5S5E - chains B and F of the 6 polymer chains in the assembly; structure by X-ray diffraction, 2.67 A resolution.

Chain B:
Name: Tubulin beta-2B chain
Organism: Bos taurus
UniProtKB: Q6B856 (TBB2B_BOVIN); the author numbering skips numbers that UniProt does not, so the offset changes along the chain: 1-42 = UniProt 1-42; 45-360 = UniProt 43-358; 369-455 = UniProt 359-445
Chain sequence (445 residues; each row starts with the number of its first residue; note: 10 numbers in that range are skipped by the numbering (no residue carries them; nothing is unmodelled there)):
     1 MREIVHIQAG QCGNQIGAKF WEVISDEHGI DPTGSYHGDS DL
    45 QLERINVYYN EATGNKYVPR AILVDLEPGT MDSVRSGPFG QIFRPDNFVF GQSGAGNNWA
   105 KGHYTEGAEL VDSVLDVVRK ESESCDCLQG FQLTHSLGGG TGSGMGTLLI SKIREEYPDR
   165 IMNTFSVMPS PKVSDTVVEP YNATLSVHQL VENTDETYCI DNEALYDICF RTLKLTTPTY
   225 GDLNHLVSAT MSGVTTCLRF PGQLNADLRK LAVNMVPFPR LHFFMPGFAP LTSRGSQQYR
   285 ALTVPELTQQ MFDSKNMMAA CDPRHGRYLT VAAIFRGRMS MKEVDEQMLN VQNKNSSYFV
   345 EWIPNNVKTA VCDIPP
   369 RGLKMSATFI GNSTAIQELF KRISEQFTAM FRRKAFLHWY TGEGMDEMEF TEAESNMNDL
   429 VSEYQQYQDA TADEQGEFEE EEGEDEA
Disordered / not traced: 279-280, 438-455
UniProt features mapped onto this chain:
  - motif: Met1 to Ile4 (MREI motif)
  - binding site (GTP): Gln11, Glu71, Ser140, Gly144, Thr145, Gly146, Asn206, Asn228
  - binding site (Mg(2+)): Glu71
  - modified residue: Ser40 (Phosphoserine), Thr57 (Phosphothreonine), Lys60 (N6-acetyllysine), Ser174 (Phosphoserine), Thr287 (Phosphothreonine), Thr292 (Phosphothreonine), Arg320 (Omega-N-methylarginine), Glu448 (5-glutamyl polyglutamate)
  - cross-link (Glycyl lysine isopeptide (Lys-Gly)): Lys60 (interchain with G-Cter in ubiquitin), Lys326 (interchain with G-Cter in ubiquitin)
Metal / ion sites: Mg2+: Gln11 (together with GDP); Ca2+: Glu113 (shared with 1 residue of chain C)
Small-molecule neighbours:
  - GDP (guanosine-5'-diphosphate): Gly10, Gln11, Cys12, Gln15, Ile16, Ala99, Asn101, Ser140, Gly142, Gly143, Gly144, Thr145, Gly146, Val171, Pro173, Val177, Asp179, Glu183, Asn206, Leu209, Tyr224, Leu227, Asn228
  - UQJ (3-(difluoromethyl)-1-methyl-1H-pyrazole-4-carboxamide), molecule 1: Ala99, Gly100, Asn101, Asn102, Lys105, Trp407, Glu411
  - UQJ, molecule 2: Val177, Ser178, Asp179, Tyr210, Pro222, Thr223, Tyr224, Leu227

Chain F:
Name: Tubulin-Tyrosine Ligase
Organism: Gallus gallus
UniProtKB: E1BQ43 (E1BQ43_CHICK); residues 1-378 here = UniProt positions 1-378
Chain sequence (384 residues; numbered 1 to 384; the number before each row is that of its first residue):
     1 MYTFVVRDEN SSVYAEVSRL LLATGQWKRL RKDNPRFNLM LGERNRLPFG RLGHEPGLVQ
    61 LVNYYRGADK LCRKASLVKL IKTSPELSES CTWFPESYVI YPTNLKTPVA PAQNGIRHLI
   121 NNTRTDEREV FLAAYNRRRE GREGNVWIAK SSAGAKGEGI LISSEASELL DFIDEQGQVH
   181 VIQKYLEKPL LLEPGHRKFD IRSWVLVDHL YNIYLYREGV LRTSSEPYNS ANFQDKTCHL
   241 TNHCIQKEYS KNYGRYEEGN EMFFEEFNQY LMDALNTTLE NSILLQIKHI IRSCLMCIEP
   301 AISTKHLHYQ SFQLFGFDFM VDEELKVWLI EVNGAPACAQ KLYAELCQGI VDVAISSVFP
   361 LADTGQKTSQ PTSIFIKLHH HHHH
Disordered / not traced: 106-124, 156-158, 363-370, 383-384
Differences from the reference sequence: expression tag (379-384)
Metal / ion sites: Mg2+: Glu331, Asn333 (together with AMP-PCP)
Small-molecule neighbours: AMP-PCP (ACP; phosphomethylphosphonic acid adenylate ester): Lys74, Pro95, Ile148, Lys150, Ala155, Gln183, Lys184, Tyr185, Leu186, Lys198, Asp200, Arg202, Arg222, His239, Leu240, Thr241, Asn242, Asp318, Met320, Ile330, Glu331, Asn333

How chain B and chain F interact:
Pairs across the interface (11):
  Arg311(B) with Arg31(F)
  Leu333(B) with Pro56(F); Gly57(F)
  Gln336(B) with Arg36(F), hydrogen bond
  Asn337(B) with Thr3(F); Arg36(F), hydrogen bond; Leu58(F)
  Lys338(B) with Met1(F)
  Ser340(B) with Leu30(F); Asn34(F), hydrogen bond
  Glu345(B) with Arg31(F), salt bridge
Other interface residues (no listed pair), chain B (9 interface residues in all): Ser341, Asn349
Other interface residues (no listed pair), chain F (11 interface residues in all): Lys28, Glu55

Summary:
9 residues of chain B face 11 of chain F across their interface, with 3 hydrogen bonds and 1 salt bridge.
Polar pairs include Glu345(B)-Arg31(F), Gln336(B)-Arg36(F) and Asn337(B)-Arg36(F). Bound to chain B: GDP and
compound UQJ. Chain F binds AMP-PCP.
Here chain B is Tubulin beta-2B chain (Bos taurus) and chain F is Tubulin-Tyrosine Ligase (Gallus gallus).
Entry 5S5E (Tubulin-Z1515654336-complex) was determined by X-ray diffraction together with 5S4L, 5S4M, 5S4N,
5S4O, 5S4P, 5S4Q and 52 further entries from the same study.
